PDB entry 4MYC | X-ray diffraction, 3.06 A resolution | chains A and B

[Chain A (and B)]
Protein: Iron-sulfur clusters transporter ATM1, mitochondrial
From: Saccharomyces cerevisiae
Notes: EC 3.6.3.44; chain B of this document is another copy of the same molecule, construct and numbering; everything in this record applies to it too
Reference sequence: P40416 (ATM1_YEAST); residues 98-690 here = UniProt positions 98-690
Chain sequence (598 residues; numbered 98 to 695; the number before each row is that of its first residue):
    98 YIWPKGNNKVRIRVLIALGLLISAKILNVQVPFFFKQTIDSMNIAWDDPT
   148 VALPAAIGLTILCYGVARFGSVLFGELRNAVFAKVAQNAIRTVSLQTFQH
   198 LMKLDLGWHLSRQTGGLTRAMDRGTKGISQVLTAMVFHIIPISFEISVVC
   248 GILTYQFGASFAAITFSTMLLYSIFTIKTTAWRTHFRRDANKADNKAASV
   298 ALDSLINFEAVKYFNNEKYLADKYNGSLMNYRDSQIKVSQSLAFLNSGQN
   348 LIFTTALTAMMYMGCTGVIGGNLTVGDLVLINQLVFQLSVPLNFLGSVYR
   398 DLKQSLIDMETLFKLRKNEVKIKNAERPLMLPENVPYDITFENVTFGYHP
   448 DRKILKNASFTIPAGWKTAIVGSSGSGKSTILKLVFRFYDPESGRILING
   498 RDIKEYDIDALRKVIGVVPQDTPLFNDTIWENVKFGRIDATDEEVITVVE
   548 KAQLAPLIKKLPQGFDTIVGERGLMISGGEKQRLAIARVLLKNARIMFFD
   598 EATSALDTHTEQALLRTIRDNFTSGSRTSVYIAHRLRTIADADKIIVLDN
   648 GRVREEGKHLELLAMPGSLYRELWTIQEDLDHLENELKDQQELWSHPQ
Construct notes: expression tag (691-695)
Curated features (UniProtKB/Swiss-Prot):
  - binding site (glutathione): Arg280 to Arg284, Asn343 to Gln346, Gly393
  - binding site (ATP): Tyr445, Gly469 to Lys480
  - mutagenesis: Arg216 (R216Q: Decreases ATP hydrolysis. Decreases transporter activity), Lys475 (K475M: Loss of function; significant decrease in ATP-binding; no homodimerization; Decreases ATP hydrolysis. Decreases transporter activity), Glu598 (E598A: Loss of function; slight decrease in ATP-binding), Leu666 to Leu690 (Impairs protein stability)

[How chain A and chain B interact]
Residue-residue contacts (249):
  Phe132(A) - Met358(B)  hydrophobic
  Phe132(A) - Asn379(B)
  Thr135(A) - Met358(B)
  Ile136(A) - Val372(B)
  Ile136(A) - Val376(B)  hydrophobic
  Met139(A) - Cys362(B)
  Met139(A) - Val365(B)  hydrophobic
  Asn140(A) - Asn140(B)  hydrogen bond
  Trp143(A) - Val365(B)
  Trp143(A) - Ile366(B)  hydrophobic
  Pro146(A) - Ile366(B)
  Pro146(A) - Gly367(B)
  Val148(A) - Ile366(B)
  Ala149(A) - Ile366(B)
  Leu150(A) - Ile366(B)
  Ile158(A) - Thr355(B)
  Ile158(A) - Met358(B)  hydrophobic
  Ile158(A) - Tyr359(B)
  Tyr161(A) - Met358(B)  hydrophobic
  Tyr161(A) - Asn379(B)
  Gly162(A) - Thr351(B)
  Gly162(A) - Thr355(B)
  Arg165(A) - Asn347(B)
  Arg165(A) - Phe350(B)
  Arg165(A) - Thr351(B)  hydrogen bond
  Arg165(A) - Leu354(B)
  Arg165(A) - Phe383(B)
  Phe166(A) - Ser344(B)
  Phe166(A) - Asn347(B)
  Phe166(A) - Leu348(B)  hydrophobic
  Val169(A) - Asn343(B)
  Val169(A) - Asn347(B)
  Glu173(A) - Ala340(B)
  Glu173(A) - Asn343(B)  hydrogen bond
  Glu173(A) - Ser344(B)
  Ala177(A) - Ser336(B)
  Ala177(A) - Gln337(B)
  Ala180(A) - Ile333(B)
  Ala180(A) - Ser336(B)
  Lys181(A) - Ile333(B)
  Gln184(A) - Tyr328(B)
  Gln184(A) - Arg329(B)
  Gln184(A) - Gln332(B)
  Arg188(A) - Asn322(B)  hydrogen bond
  Arg188(A) - Leu325(B)
  Arg188(A) - Met326(B)
  Ser191(A) - Tyr321(B)
  Ser191(A) - Leu325(B)
  Leu192(A) - Ala318(B)
  Leu192(A) - Asn322(B)
  Leu192(A) - Leu325(B)
  Phe195(A) - Val297(B)
  Phe195(A) - Ala298(B)  hydrophobic
  Phe195(A) - Ser301(B)
  Phe195(A) - Leu317(B)
  Phe195(A) - Ala318(B)  hydrophobic
  Phe195(A) - Tyr321(B)  hydrophobic
  Leu198(A) - Leu302(B)  hydrophobic
  Met199(A) - Phe305(B)
  Met199(A) - Lys309(B)  hydrogen bond (backbone-side chain)
  Met199(A) - Glu314(B)
  Leu201(A) - Phe305(B)
  Leu203(A) - Phe305(B)  hydrophobic
  Leu203(A) - Glu306(B)
  His206(A) - Phe305(B)
  Leu214(A) - Leu302(B)  hydrophobic
  Thr215(A) - Leu299(B)
  Met218(A) - Tyr321(B)
  Lys223(A) - Asp291(B)  salt bridge
  Lys223(A) - Tyr328(B)  hydrogen bond
  Asp291(A) - Lys223(B)  salt bridge
  Ser296(A) - Arg569(B)
  Val297(A) - Phe195(B)
  Leu299(A) - Thr215(B)
  Asp300(A) - Phe522(B)
  Asp300(A) - Asn523(B)  hydrogen bond (side chain-backbone)
  Ser301(A) - Phe195(B)
  Leu302(A) - Leu214(B)  hydrophobic
  Asn304(A) - Leu521(B)
  Asn304(A) - Phe522(B)
  Phe305(A) - Met199(B)
  Phe305(A) - Leu201(B)
  Phe305(A) - Leu203(B)  hydrophobic
  Phe305(A) - His206(B)
  Glu306(A) - Leu203(B)
  Ala307(A) - Pro520(B)  hydrophobic
  Ala307(A) - Phe532(B)
  Val308(A) - Phe522(B)  hydrophobic
  Val308(A) - Phe532(B)  hydrophobic
  Lys309(A) - Met199(B)  hydrogen bond (side chain-backbone)
  Lys309(A) - Phe483(B)
  Lys309(A) - Phe485(B)
  Lys309(A) - Arg509(B)
  Tyr310(A) - Leu479(B)
  Tyr310(A) - Phe483(B)  hydrophobic
  Tyr310(A) - Phe485(B)  hydrophobic
  Tyr310(A) - Ile512(B)
  Tyr310(A) - Val514(B)  hydrophobic
  Tyr310(A) - Lys589(B)  hydrogen bond (backbone-side chain)
  Phe311(A) - Phe532(B)
  Phe311(A) - Gly533(B)
  Phe311(A) - Arg585(B)
  Phe311(A) - Lys589(B)
  Asn312(A) - Lys510(B)
  Asn312(A) - Gly533(B)
  Asn312(A) - Ile535(B)
  Asn313(A) - Phe532(B)  hydrogen bond (side chain-backbone)
  Asn313(A) - Ile535(B)
  Glu314(A) - Met199(B)
  Glu314(A) - Asp506(B)
  Tyr316(A) - Glu528(B)  hydrogen bond
  Tyr316(A) - Ile535(B)  hydrophobic
  Leu317(A) - Phe195(B)
  Leu317(A) - Phe522(B)  hydrophobic
  Ala318(A) - Leu192(B)
  Ala318(A) - Phe195(B)  hydrophobic
  Ala318(A) - Gln196(B)
  Lys320(A) - Asp524(B)  salt bridge
  Tyr321(A) - Ser191(B)
  Tyr321(A) - Phe195(B)  hydrophobic
  Tyr321(A) - Met218(B)
  Asn322(A) - Arg188(B)  hydrogen bond
  Asn322(A) - Leu192(B)
  Leu325(A) - Arg188(B)
  Leu325(A) - Ser191(B)
  Leu325(A) - Leu192(B)
  Tyr328(A) - Gln184(B)
  Arg329(A) - Gln184(B)
  Gln332(A) - Gln184(B)
  Ile333(A) - Lys181(B)
  Ser336(A) - Ala177(B)
  Ser336(A) - Ala180(B)
  Gln337(A) - Ala177(B)
  Leu339(A) - Glu173(B)
  Ala340(A) - Glu173(B)
  Asn343(A) - Val169(B)
  Asn343(A) - Glu173(B)  hydrogen bond
  Ser344(A) - Phe166(B)
  Ser344(A) - Val169(B)
  Ser344(A) - Leu170(B)
  Ser344(A) - Glu173(B)
  Asn347(A) - Arg165(B)
  Asn347(A) - Phe166(B)
  Asn347(A) - Val169(B)
  Leu348(A) - Phe166(B)  hydrophobic
  Phe350(A) - Arg165(B)
  Thr351(A) - Gly162(B)
  Thr351(A) - Arg165(B)  hydrogen bond
  Thr351(A) - Phe166(B)
  Leu354(A) - Arg165(B)
  Thr355(A) - Ile158(B)
  Thr355(A) - Tyr161(B)
  Thr355(A) - Gly162(B)  hydrogen bond (side chain-backbone)
  Met358(A) - Phe132(B)  hydrophobic
  Met358(A) - Thr135(B)
  Met358(A) - Tyr161(B)  hydrophobic
  Tyr359(A) - Leu150(B)  hydrophobic
  Tyr359(A) - Ile158(B)  hydrophobic
  Cys362(A) - Thr135(B)
  Cys362(A) - Met139(B)
  Val365(A) - Met139(B)  hydrophobic
  Ile366(A) - Trp143(B)  hydrophobic
  Ile366(A) - Asp145(B)
  Ile366(A) - Pro146(B)
  Ile366(A) - Val148(B)  hydrophobic
  Gly367(A) - Pro146(B)
  Val372(A) - Ile136(B)
  Leu375(A) - Thr135(B)
  Val376(A) - Ile136(B)  hydrophobic
  Val376(A) - Val376(B)  hydrophobic
  Asn379(A) - Phe132(B)
  Asn379(A) - Tyr161(B)  hydrogen bond
  Gln380(A) - Gln380(B)
  Phe383(A) - Phe383(B)  hydrophobic
  Gly469(A) - Trp691(B)
  Ser470(A) - Trp691(B)
  Ser470(A) - Gln695(B)
  Ser471(A) - Trp691(B)
  Ser471(A) - Ser692(B)
  Ser471(A) - Pro694(B)
  Leu479(A) - Tyr310(B)
  Phe483(A) - Lys309(B)
  Phe483(A) - Tyr310(B)  hydrophobic
  Phe485(A) - Lys309(B)
  Phe485(A) - Tyr310(B)  hydrophobic
  Arg509(A) - Lys309(B)
  Ile512(A) - Tyr310(B)
  Val514(A) - Tyr310(B)  hydrophobic
  Pro520(A) - Asn304(B)
  Pro520(A) - Ala307(B)  hydrophobic
  Phe522(A) - Asp300(B)
  Phe522(A) - Asn304(B)
  Phe522(A) - Val308(B)  hydrophobic
  Asn523(A) - Asp300(B)  hydrogen bond (backbone-side chain)
  Asp524(A) - Lys320(B)  salt bridge
  Glu528(A) - Tyr316(B)  hydrogen bond
  Phe532(A) - Ala307(B)
  Phe532(A) - Val308(B)  hydrophobic
  Phe532(A) - Asn313(B)  hydrogen bond (backbone-side chain)
  Gly533(A) - Phe311(B)
  Gly533(A) - Asn312(B)
  Arg534(A) - Asn312(B)
  Ile535(A) - Asn312(B)
  Ile535(A) - Asn313(B)
  Ile535(A) - Tyr316(B)  hydrophobic
  Glu568(A) - Ile303(B)
  Arg585(A) - Phe311(B)
  Val586(A) - Phe311(B)  hydrophobic
  Lys589(A) - Tyr310(B)  hydrogen bond (side chain-backbone)
  Lys589(A) - Phe311(B)
  His631(A) - Trp691(B)
  Asp646(A) - Gln695(B)
  Asn647(A) - Pro694(B)
  Arg651(A) - Gln695(B)  hydrogen bond (side chain-backbone)
  Leu670(A) - Trp691(B)
  Ile673(A) - Gln687(B)
  Ile673(A) - Gln695(B)
  Gln674(A) - Trp691(B)  hydrogen bond
  Asp676(A) - Gln687(B)
  Leu677(A) - Gln687(B)
  Leu677(A) - Gln688(B)
  Leu680(A) - Glu683(B)
  Glu683(A) - Leu680(B)
  Leu684(A) - Leu680(B)  hydrophobic
  Leu684(A) - Leu684(B)  hydrophobic
  Gln687(A) - Ile673(B)
  Gln687(A) - Asp676(B)
  Gln687(A) - Leu677(B)
  Gln688(A) - Leu677(B)
  Trp691(A) - Gly469(B)
  Trp691(A) - Ser470(B)
  Trp691(A) - Ser471(B)  hydrogen bond (backbone-side chain)
  Trp691(A) - Lys475(B)
  Trp691(A) - His631(B)
  Trp691(A) - Leu670(B)
  Trp691(A) - Ile673(B)
  Trp691(A) - Gln674(B)
  Ser692(A) - Ser471(B)
  His693(A) - Ser470(B)  hydrogen bond (backbone-side chain)
  His693(A) - Ser471(B)
  Pro694(A) - Ser471(B)
  Pro694(A) - Gly472(B)
  Pro694(A) - Asp646(B)
  Pro694(A) - Asn647(B)
  Gln695(A) - Ser470(B)  hydrogen bond
  Gln695(A) - Asp646(B)  hydrogen bond (backbone-side chain)
  Gln695(A) - Arg651(B)
  Gln695(A) - Leu670(B)
  Gln695(A) - Ile673(B)
Also at the interface, not in a pair above, chain A (144 interface residues in all): Asp145, Thr147, Leu170, Asn176, Asn185, Gln196, Thr211, Asp219, Ala298, Ile303, Met326, Leu521, Arg569, Leu666, Glu681, Leu690
Also at the interface, not in a pair above, chain B (146 interface residues in all): Ala149, Asn176, Leu198, Leu207, Thr211, Ser296, Leu339, Leu375, Arg534, Glu568, Val586, Leu666, Glu681, Leu690, His693

[Overview]
The interface between chain A and chain B involves 144 residues on one side and 146 on the other; the contacts
include 26 hydrogen bonds and 4 salt bridges. Polar pairs include Lys223(A)-Asp291(B), Lys320(A)-Asp524(B) and
Asn140(A)-Asn140(B).
Chain A and chain B are both Iron-sulfur clusters transporter ATM1, mitochondrial (Saccharomyces cerevisiae);
the structure, Structure of the mitochondrial ABC transporter, Atm1, was determined by X-ray diffraction,
deposited together with 4MYH.
